PDB entry 9KVE | electron microscopy, 2.98 A resolution | chains E and G of the 7 polymer chains in the assembly

[Chain E]
Name: The heavy chain of 4A5
Organism: Macaca mulatta
Sequence (123 residues; row label = number of the first residue in the row):
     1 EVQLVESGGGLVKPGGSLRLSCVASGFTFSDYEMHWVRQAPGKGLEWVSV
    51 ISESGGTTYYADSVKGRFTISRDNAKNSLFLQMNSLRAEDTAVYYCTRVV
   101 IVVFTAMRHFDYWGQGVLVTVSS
Not modelled in the structure: 1
Disulfide bonds: Cys22-Cys96

[Chain G]
Name: The light chain of 4A5
Organism: Macaca mulatta
Sequence (107 residues; each row starts with the number of its first residue):
     1 DIQMTQSPSSLSAPVGDTVTITCRASQGINSYLNWFQQKPGKAPKLLIYD
    51 ASTLESGVPSRFSGSGSGTDFTLTISSLQPEDFATYYCLQYNNYPFTFGP
   101 GTRLDIK
Disulfide bonds: Cys23-Cys88

[Chain E / chain G interface]
Pairs across the interface (31; chain E residue first):
  Glu33(E) - Tyr94(G)  hydrogen bond
  His35(E) - Tyr94(G)
  His35(E) - Phe96(G)
  Gln39(E) - Gln38(G)  hydrogen bond
  Gln39(E) - Tyr87(G)
  Gly44(E) - Tyr87(G)
  Leu45(E) - Tyr87(G)  hydrophobic
  Leu45(E) - Phe98(G)  hydrophobic
  Trp47(E) - Tyr94(G)
  Trp47(E) - Pro95(G)  hydrophobic
  Trp47(E) - Phe96(G)
  Val50(E) - Tyr94(G)  hydrophobic
  Tyr59(E) - Pro95(G)  hydrophobic
  Asp62(E) - Asp1(G)
  Met107(E) - Tyr49(G)  hydrophobic
  Arg108(E) - Tyr49(G)
  Arg108(E) - Glu55(G)
  His109(E) - Asn34(G)  hydrogen bond (backbone-side chain)
  His109(E) - Phe36(G)
  His109(E) - Leu46(G)
  His109(E) - Tyr91(G)
  Phe110(E) - Phe36(G)  hydrophobic
  Phe110(E) - Leu46(G)
  Phe110(E) - Leu89(G)  hydrophobic
  Phe110(E) - Phe98(G)  hydrophobic
  Asp111(E) - Leu46(G)
  Asp111(E) - Glu55(G)
  Trp113(E) - Phe36(G)
  Trp113(E) - Ala43(G)  hydrophobic
  Trp113(E) - Pro44(G)  hydrogen bond (side chain-backbone)
  Gly114(E) - Ala43(G)
Interface residues without a listed pair, chain E (20 interface residues in all): Val37, Lys43, Tyr95, Ala106
Interface residues without a listed pair, chain G (18 interface residues in all): Lys42, Pro100

[Overview]
Chain E and chain G form an interface of 20 and 18 residues respectively, with 4 hydrogen bonds. Polar
contacts include Glu33(E)-Tyr94(G), Gln39(E)-Gln38(G) and His109(E)-Asn34(G).
Chain E is the heavy chain of 4A5 and chain G is the light chain of 4A5, both from Macaca mulatta; the
structure, Cryo-EM structure of SARS-CoV-2 prototype spike protein in complex with triple-nAb 4H1, 4A5 and
4C1, was determined by electron microscopy.
